PDB entry 4TU8 | X-ray diffraction, 1.92 A resolution | chains A and B of the 4 polymer chains in the assembly

== Chain A (and B) ==
Name: Splicing factor U2AF 65 kDa subunit
Source organism: Homo sapiens
Notes: chain B of this document is another copy of the same molecule, construct and numbering; everything in this record applies to it too
UniProt: P26368 (U2AF2_HUMAN); numbering as in UniProt; present here: 148-237, 258-336
Amino-acid sequence (174 residues; numbered 143 to 336; 20 numbers in that range are skipped by the numbering (no residue carries them; nothing is unmodelled there); the number before each row is that of its first residue):
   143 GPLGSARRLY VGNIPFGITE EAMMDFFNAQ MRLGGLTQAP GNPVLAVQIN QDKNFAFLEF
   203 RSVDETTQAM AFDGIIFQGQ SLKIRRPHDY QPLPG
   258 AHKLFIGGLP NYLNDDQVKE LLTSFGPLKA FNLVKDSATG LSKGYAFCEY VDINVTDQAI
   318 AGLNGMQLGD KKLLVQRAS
Differences from the reference sequence: expression tag (143-147)
Ligand contacts:
  - 1,4-diethylene dioxide (DIO), molecule 1: Pro-144, Leu-145, Gly-146, Ala-148, Tyr-232, Gln-233, Pro-234, Leu-235
  - 1,4-diethylene dioxide (DIO), molecule 2: Asn-268, Tyr-269, Leu-270, Asn-271, Lys-292, Gly-297, Leu-298, Ser-299
Reported in the primary citation:
  - binding site for the 7-nt DNA strand: Arg-150, Asp-231
  - mutagenesis - D231V: increased binding to NF1 Py tract
  - mutagenesis - D231V: increased binding to NF1(U3 > A) and RP2(U4 > A) Py tracts
  - conformationally variable residues (side-chain flip): Asp-231

== Chain A / chain B interface ==
Pairs across the interface - 8 pairs, chain A then chain B:
  Asn-155(A) with Ser-336(B)
  Phe-158(A) with Pro-144(B), hydrophobic; Pro-236(B), hydrophobic
  Asp-194(A) with Asn-289(B)
  Lys-195(A) with Asn-289(B); Lys-292(B)
  Asn-196(A) with Lys-260(B)
  Gln-222(A) with Ser-336(B), hydrogen bond (side chain-backbone)
Other interface residues (no listed pair), chain A (7 interface residues in all): Gly-159
Other interface residues (no listed pair), chain B (10 interface residues in all): Leu-145, Gly-237, Val-291, Glu-306

== Summary ==
Chain A and chain B form an interface of 7 and 10 residues respectively; the contacts include 1 hydrogen bond.
The hydrogen-bonded pair is Gln-222(A)/Ser-336(B). Bound to chain A: 1,4-diethylene dioxide. The paper reports
a binding site for the 7-nt DNA strand at Arg-150(A) and Asp-231(A); D231V of chain A increases binding to NF1
Py tract.
Chain A and chain B are both Splicing factor U2AF 65 kDa subunit (Homo sapiens); the structure, Structure of
U2AF65 variant with BRU5A6 DNA, was determined by X-ray diffraction together with 4TU7 and 4TU9 from the same
study.
